Entry 8ETT (electron microscopy, 6.68 A resolution (low resolution: residue-level contacts below are approximate; hydrogen-bond / salt-bridge calls are withheld)); this record covers chains C and I of the 8 polymer chains in the assembly.

== Chain C ==
Molecule: Histone H2A type 1
Organism: Xenopus laevis
Reference sequence: Q6AZJ8 (Q6AZJ8_XENLA); numbering as in UniProt (aligned over 1-130)
Chain sequence (130 residues; each row starts with the number of its first residue):
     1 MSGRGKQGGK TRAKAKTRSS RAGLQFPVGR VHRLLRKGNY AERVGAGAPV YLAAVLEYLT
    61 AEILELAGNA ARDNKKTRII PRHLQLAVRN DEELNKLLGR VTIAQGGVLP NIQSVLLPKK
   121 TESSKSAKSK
Not modelled in the structure: 1-15, 121-130

== Chain I ==
Molecule: 227-nt DNA strand
Sequence (227 nucleotides; row label = number of the first residue in the row; numbers below 1 keep their minus sign (DC-73 is residue -73)):
   -73 CTGGAGAATC CCGGTGCCGA GGCCGCTCAA TTGGTCGTAG ACAGCTCTAG CACCGCTTAA
   -13 ACGCACGTAC GCGCTGTCCC CCGCGTTTTA ACCGCCAAGG GGATTACTCC CTAGTCTCCA
    47 GGCACGTGTC AGATATATAC ATCCTGTGCA TGTATTGAAC AGCGACCTTG CCGGTGCCAG
   107 TCGGATAGTG TTCCGAGCTC CCACTCTAGA GGATCCCCGG GTACCGA
Not modelled in the structure: -73, 38-153

== How chain C and chain I interact ==
Residue-residue contacts - 11 pairs, chain C then chain I:
  Lys16(C) - DT-43(I)
  Lys16(C) - DT-42(I)
  Thr17(C) - DT-43(I)
  Arg18(C) - DT-43(I)
  Arg18(C) - DT-42(I)
  Gly29(C) - DA-44(I)
  Arg33(C) - DA-45(I)
  Arg33(C) - DA-44(I)
  Arg43(C) - DG-37(I)
  Arg43(C) - DA-35(I)
  Arg78(C) - DA-54(I)
Other interface residues (no listed pair), chain C (9 interface residues in all): Arg21, Arg30

== Summary ==
The interface between chain C and chain I involves 9 residues on one side and 7 on the other.
Chain C is Histone H2A type 1 (Xenopus laevis) and chain I is a 227-nt DNA strand; the structure, Class1 of
the INO80-Hexasome complex, was determined by electron microscopy together with 8ETS, 8ETU, 8ETV, 8ETW, 8EU9,
8EUE, 8EUF and 8EUJ from the same study.
